PDB entry 4HR5 | X-ray diffraction, 2.29 A resolution | chain A

Chain A:
Protein: Ribonuleotide reductase small subunit
Organism: Geobacillus kaustophilus
Notes: EC 1.17.4.1
Reference sequence: Q5KW80 (Q5KW80_GEOKA); numbering as in UniProt (aligned over 1-302)
Amino-acid sequence (316 residues; each row starts with the number of its first residue; numbers below 1 keep their minus sign (Met-13 is residue -13)):
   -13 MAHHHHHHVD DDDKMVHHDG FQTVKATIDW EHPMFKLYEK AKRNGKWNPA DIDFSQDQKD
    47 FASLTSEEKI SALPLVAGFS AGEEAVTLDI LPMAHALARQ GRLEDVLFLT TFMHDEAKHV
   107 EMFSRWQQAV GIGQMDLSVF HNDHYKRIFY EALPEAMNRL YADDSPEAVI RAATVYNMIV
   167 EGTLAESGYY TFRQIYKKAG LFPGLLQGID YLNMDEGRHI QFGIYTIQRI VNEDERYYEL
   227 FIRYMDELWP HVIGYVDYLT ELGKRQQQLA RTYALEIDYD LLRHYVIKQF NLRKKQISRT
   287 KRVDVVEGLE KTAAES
Disordered / not traced: -13 to 11, 69-72, 287-302
Differences from the reference sequence: expression tag (-13 to 0)
From the paper describing this entry:
  - conformationally variable residues (order/disorder transition): Glu69, Val72

Summary:
From the paper: conformational variability at Glu69 and Val72.
Chain A is Ribonuleotide reductase small subunit (Geobacillus kaustophilus); the structure, R2-like
ligand-binding oxidase without metal cofactor, was determined by X-ray diffraction together with 4HR0 and 4HR4
from the same study.
